Entry 8K5A (electron microscopy, 3.30 A resolution); this record covers chains C and H of the 9 polymer chains in the assembly.

Chain C:
Name: DNA-directed RNA polymerase subunit beta
Source organism: Escherichia coli K-12
Notes: EC 2.7.7.6
UniProt: P0A8V2 (RPOB_ECOLI); residues 3-1342 here = UniProt positions 3-1342
Sequence (1340 residues; row label = number of the first residue in the row):
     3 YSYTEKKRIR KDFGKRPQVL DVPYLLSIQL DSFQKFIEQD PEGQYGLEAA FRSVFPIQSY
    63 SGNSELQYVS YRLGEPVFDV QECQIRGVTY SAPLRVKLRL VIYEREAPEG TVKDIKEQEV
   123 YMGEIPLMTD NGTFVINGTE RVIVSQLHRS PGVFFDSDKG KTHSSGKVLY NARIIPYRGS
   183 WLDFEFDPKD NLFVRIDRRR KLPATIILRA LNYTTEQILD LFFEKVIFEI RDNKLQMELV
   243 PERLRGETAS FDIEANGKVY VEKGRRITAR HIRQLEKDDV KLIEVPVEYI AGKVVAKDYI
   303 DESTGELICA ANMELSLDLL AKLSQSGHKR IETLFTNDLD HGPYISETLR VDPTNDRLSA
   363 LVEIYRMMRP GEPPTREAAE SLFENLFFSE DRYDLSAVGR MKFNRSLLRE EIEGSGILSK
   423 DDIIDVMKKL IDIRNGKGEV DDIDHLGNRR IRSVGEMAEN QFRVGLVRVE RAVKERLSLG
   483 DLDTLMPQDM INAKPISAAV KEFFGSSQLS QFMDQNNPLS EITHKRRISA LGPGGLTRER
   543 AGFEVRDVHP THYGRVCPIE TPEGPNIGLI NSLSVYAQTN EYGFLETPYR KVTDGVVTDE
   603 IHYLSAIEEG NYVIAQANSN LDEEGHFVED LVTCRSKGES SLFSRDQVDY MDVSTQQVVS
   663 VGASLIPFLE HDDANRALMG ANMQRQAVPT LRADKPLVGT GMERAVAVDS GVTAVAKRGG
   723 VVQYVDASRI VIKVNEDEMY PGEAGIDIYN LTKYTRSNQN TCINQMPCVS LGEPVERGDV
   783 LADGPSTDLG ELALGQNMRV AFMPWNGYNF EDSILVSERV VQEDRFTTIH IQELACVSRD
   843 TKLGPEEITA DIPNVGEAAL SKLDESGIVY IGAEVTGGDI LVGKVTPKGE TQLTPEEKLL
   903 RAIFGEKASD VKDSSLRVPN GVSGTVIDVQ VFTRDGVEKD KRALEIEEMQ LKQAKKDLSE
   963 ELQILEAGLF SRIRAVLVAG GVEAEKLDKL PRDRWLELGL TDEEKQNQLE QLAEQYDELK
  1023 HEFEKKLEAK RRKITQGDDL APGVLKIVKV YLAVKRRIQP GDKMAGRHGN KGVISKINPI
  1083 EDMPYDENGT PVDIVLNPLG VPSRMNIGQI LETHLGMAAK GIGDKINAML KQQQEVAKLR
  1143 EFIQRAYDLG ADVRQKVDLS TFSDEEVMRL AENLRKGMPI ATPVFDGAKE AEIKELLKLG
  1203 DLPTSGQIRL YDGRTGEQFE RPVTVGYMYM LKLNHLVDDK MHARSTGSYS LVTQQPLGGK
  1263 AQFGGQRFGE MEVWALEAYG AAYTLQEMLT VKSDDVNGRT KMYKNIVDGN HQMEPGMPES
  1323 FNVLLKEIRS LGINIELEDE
Curated features (UniProtKB/Swiss-Prot):
  - modified residue (N6-acetyllysine): Lys1022, Lys1200

Chain H:
Molecule: 29-nt DNA strand
Source organism: Escherichia coli K-12
Sequence (29 nucleotides; row label = number of the first residue in the row):
     1 GGGTATTCGC CGTGTACCTC TCCTAGCCC

How chain C and chain H interact:
Residue-residue contacts - 18 pairs, chain C then chain H:
  Lys163(C) - DT7(H)  salt bridge to the phosphate
  Thr164(C) - DT6(H)  phosphate contact
  His165(C) - DT6(H)  sugar contact
  His165(C) - DT7(H)  salt bridge to the phosphate
  Ser166(C) - DA5(H)  phosphate contact
  Pro190(C) - DT6(H)  phosphate contact
  Arg202(C) - DC8(H)  salt bridge to the phosphate
  Arg202(C) - DG9(H)  salt bridge to the phosphate
  Lys203(C) - DT7(H)  salt bridge to the phosphate
  Lys1262(C) - DC18(H)  salt bridge to the phosphate
  Lys1262(C) - DT19(H)  salt bridge to the phosphate
  Phe1265(C) - DC18(H)  phosphate contact
  Gly1267(C) - DC17(H)  phosphate contact
  Arg1269(C) - DA16(H)  salt bridge to the phosphate
  Arg1269(C) - DC17(H)  salt bridge to the phosphate
  Gly1271(C) - DA16(H)  hydrogen bond to the phosphate
  Glu1272(C) - DT15(H)  phosphate contact
  Glu1274(C) - DA16(H)  phosphate contact
Other interface residues (no listed pair), chain C (17 interface residues in all): Ser167, Lys191, Gln1268

Summary:
The interface between chain C and chain H involves 17 residues on one side and 10 on the other; the contacts
include 1 hydrogen bond and 9 salt bridges. Polar contacts include Gly1271(C)-DA16(H), Lys163(C)-DT7(H) and
His165(C)-DT7(H).
Chain C is DNA-directed RNA polymerase subunit beta and chain H is a 29-nt DNA strand, both from Escherichia
coli K-12; the structure, The cryo-EM map of open TIEA-TEC complex, was determined by electron microscopy.
